1O7D - chains A and E of the 5 polymer chains in the assembly; structure by X-ray diffraction, 2.70 A resolution.

[Chain A]
Molecule: Lysosomal alpha-mannosidase
From: Bos taurus
Notes: EC 3.2.1.24; fragment: alpha-mannosidase a peptide, residues 51-347
Reference sequence: Q29451 (MA2B1_BOVIN); residues 50-347 here correspond to UniProt positions 51-348 (UniProt number = residue number + 1)
Sequence (298 residues; row label = number of the first residue in the row):
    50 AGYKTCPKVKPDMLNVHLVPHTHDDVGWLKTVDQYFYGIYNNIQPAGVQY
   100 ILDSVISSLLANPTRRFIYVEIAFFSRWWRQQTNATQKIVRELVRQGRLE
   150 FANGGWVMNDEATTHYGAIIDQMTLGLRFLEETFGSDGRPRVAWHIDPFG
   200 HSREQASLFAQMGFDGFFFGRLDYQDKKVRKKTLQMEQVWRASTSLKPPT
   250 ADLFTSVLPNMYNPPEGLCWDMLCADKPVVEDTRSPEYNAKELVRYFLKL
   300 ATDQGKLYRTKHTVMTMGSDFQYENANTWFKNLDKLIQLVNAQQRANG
Not modelled in the structure: 50, 343-347
Modified positions: Asn133 (glycosylation site)
Curated features (UniProtKB/Swiss-Prot):
  - active site: Asp196 (Nucleophile)
  - binding site (Zn(2+)): His72, Asp74, Asp196
  - glycosylation: Asn133 (N-linked (GlcNAc...) asparagine)
Metal / ion sites: Zn2+: His72, Asp74, Asp196 (together with 2-amino-2-hydroxymethyl-propane-1,3-diol) (shared with 1 residue of chain C)

[Chain E]
Molecule: Lysosomal alpha-mannosidase
From: Bos taurus
Notes: EC 3.2.1.24; fragment: alpha-mannosidase e peptide, residues 874-999
Reference sequence: Q29451 (MA2B1_BOVIN); residues 885-1010 here correspond to UniProt positions 874-999 (UniProt number = residue number - 11)
Sequence (126 residues; row label = number of the first residue in the row):
   885 PRTQFSGLRRELPPSVRLLTLARWGPETLLLRLEHQFAVGEDSGRNLSSP
   935 VTLDLTNLFSAFTITNLRETTLAANQLLAYASRLQWTTDTGPTPHPSPSR
   985 PVSATITLQPMEIRTFLASVQWEEDG
Not modelled in the structure: 974-987, 1008-1010
Curated features (UniProtKB/Swiss-Prot):
  - glycosylation: Asn930 (N-linked (GlcNAc...) asparagine)

[Interface between chain A and chain E]
Contacting residue pairs - 36 pairs, chain A then chain E:
  Tyr52(A) with Leu968(E)
  Tyr165(A) with Arg901(E), hydrogen bond; Leu903(E); Glu918(E), hydrogen bond
  Ile169(A) with Arg916(E)
  Thr173(A) with Arg916(E), hydrogen bond; Ala957(E), hydrogen bond (side chain-backbone)
  Leu176(A) with Ala957(E), hydrophobic; Asn959(E)
  Arg177(A) with Trp908(E), hydrogen bond (side chain-backbone)
  Glu180(A) with Asn959(E)
  Arg188(A) with Asn959(E); Gln960(E), hydrogen bond
  Leu207(A) with Leu956(E)
  Ala209(A) with Arg967(E), hydrogen bond (backbone-side chain)
  Gln210(A) with Leu956(E), hydrogen bond (backbone-backbone)
  Met211(A) with Thr955(E); Leu956(E), hydrophobic; Ala957(E)
  Gly212(A) with Arg967(E)
  Phe213(A) with Arg967(E), hydrogen bond (backbone-side chain)
  Asp214(A) with Arg967(E); Leu968(E), hydrogen bond (side chain-backbone); Trp970(E)
  Val238(A) with Trp970(E), hydrophobic; Thr972(E)
  Ser244(A) with Ala922(E); Val923(E), hydrogen bond (side chain-backbone); Pro994(E); Met995(E)
  Leu245(A) with Pro994(E); Met995(E); Glu996(E)
  Pro248(A) with Arg967(E), hydrogen bond (backbone-side chain)
  Asp251(A) with Arg967(E), hydrogen bond (backbone-side chain)
  Phe253(A) with Trp970(E), hydrophobic
Also at the interface, not in a pair above, chain A (25 interface residues in all): Arg240, Thr243, Thr249, Leu252
Also at the interface, not in a pair above, chain E (22 interface residues in all): Ser966, Gln969, Ile997

[Summary]
25 residues of chain A and 22 residues of chain E are in contact; the contacts include 13 hydrogen bonds.
Polar contacts include Tyr165(A)-Arg901(E), Tyr165(A)-Glu918(E) and Thr173(A)-Arg916(E). His72(A), Asp74(A)
and Asp196(A) coordinate Zn2+. From UniProt: active-site residue Asp196(A) and 3 Zn2+-binding residues on
chain A.
Here chain A is Lysosomal alpha-mannosidase and chain E is Lysosomal alpha-mannosidase, both from Bos taurus.
Entry 1O7D (The structure of the bovine lysosomal a-mannosidase suggests a novel mechanism for low pH
activation) was determined by X-ray diffraction.
